PDB entry 7PY0 | electron microscopy, 4.50 A resolution (low resolution: residue-level contacts below are approximate; hydrogen-bond / salt-bridge calls are withheld) | chains N and G of the 9 polymer chains in the assembly

[Chain N]
Molecule: ntDNA
Sequence (39 nucleotides; each row starts with the number of its first residue):
     1 GGTCAGTACG TCCTATCGAT CTTCGGAAGA GATTCAGAG
Disordered / not traced: 1-5, 14-17

[Chain G]
Protein: Transcription termination/antitermination protein NusG
From: Escherichia coli
UniProtKB: P0AFG0 (NUSG_ECOLI); residues 1-181 here = UniProt positions 1-181
Chain sequence (181 residues; numbered 1 to 181; the number before each row is that of its first residue):
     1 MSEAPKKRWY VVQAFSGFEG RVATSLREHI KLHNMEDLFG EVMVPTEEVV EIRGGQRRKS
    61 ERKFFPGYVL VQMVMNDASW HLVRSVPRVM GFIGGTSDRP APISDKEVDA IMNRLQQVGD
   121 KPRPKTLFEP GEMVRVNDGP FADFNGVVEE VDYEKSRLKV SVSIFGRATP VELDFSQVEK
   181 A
Disordered / not traced: 124-181

[How chain N and chain G interact]
Pairs across the interface (5; chain N residue first):
  DT11(N) with Arg62(G)
  DC12(N) with Ser16(G)
  DC13(N) with Phe15(G); Ser16(G)
  DG18(N) with Met90(G)
Interface residues without a listed pair, chain N (5 interface residues in all): DA19
Interface residues without a listed pair, chain G (5 interface residues in all): Val89

[In short]
Chain N and chain G each contribute 5 residues to their interface.
Chain N is ntDNA and chain G is Transcription termination/antitermination protein NusG (Escherichia coli); the
structure, CryoEM structure of E.coli RNA polymerase elongation complex bound to NusG (NusG-EC in
more-swiveled conformation), was determined by electron microscopy (same publication as 7PY1, 7PY3, 7PY5,
7PY6, 7PY7, 7PY8 and 4 further entries).
